Entry 1ZV8 (X-ray diffraction, 1.94 A resolution); this record covers chains A and E of the 6 polymer chains in the assembly.

Chain A (and E):
Molecule: E2 glycoprotein
Organism: SARS coronavirus
Notes: chain E of this document is another copy of the same molecule, construct and numbering; everything in this record applies to it too
UniProt: P59594 (VGL2_CVHSA); residues 1-50 here correspond to UniProt positions 901-950 (UniProt number = residue number + 900)
Amino-acid sequence (50 residues; numbered 1 to 50; the number before each row is that of its first residue):
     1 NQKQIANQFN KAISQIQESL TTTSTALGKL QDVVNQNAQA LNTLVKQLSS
Not modelled in the structure: 50
Bound ions: Na+: Glu-18 (shared with 1 residue of chain J)
Reported in the primary citation:
  - self-association interface (contacts with another copy of this molecule): Ser-19, Leu-20, Thr-23

Chain A / chain E interface:
Residue-residue contacts - 21 pairs, chain A then chain E:
  Gln-2(A) / Gln-2(E)
  Gln-2(A) / Ile-5(E)
  Phe-9(A) / Gln-8(E)
  Phe-9(A) / Phe-9(E)  hydrophobic
  Phe-9(A) / Ala-12(E)  hydrophobic
  Ile-13(A) / Ala-12(E)  hydrophobic
  Ile-16(A) / Ile-16(E)  hydrophobic
  Leu-20(A) / Ser-19(E)
  Leu-27(A) / Ala-26(E)  hydrophobic
  Leu-27(A) / Leu-27(E)  hydrophobic
  Leu-27(A) / Leu-30(E)  hydrophobic
  Val-34(A) / Leu-30(E)  hydrophobic
  Val-34(A) / Val-33(E)  hydrophobic
  Val-34(A) / Val-34(E)  hydrophobic
  Ala-38(A) / Asn-37(E)
  Leu-41(A) / Asn-37(E)
  Leu-41(A) / Leu-41(E)
  Leu-41(A) / Leu-44(E)  hydrophobic
  Leu-44(A) / Leu-44(E)  hydrophobic
  Leu-48(A) / Leu-44(E)  hydrophobic
  Leu-48(A) / Leu-48(E)  hydrophobic
Also at the interface, not in a pair above, chain A (15 interface residues in all): Thr-23, Leu-30, Gln-31, Val-45
Also at the interface, not in a pair above, chain E (19 interface residues in all): Asn-1, Thr-23, Ala-40

In short:
15 residues of chain A face 19 of chain E across their interface. From the paper: a self-association interface
involving Ser-19(A), Leu-20(A) and Thr-23(A).
Chain A and chain E are both E2 glycoprotein (SARS coronavirus); the structure, A structure-based mechanism of
SARS virus membrane fusion, was determined by X-ray diffraction (same publication as 1ZV7 and 1ZVB).
